PDB entry 6YPR | X-ray diffraction, 1.26 A resolution | chain AAA

== Chain AAA ==
Protein: Histidine triad nucleotide-binding protein 2, mitochondrial
Organism: Homo sapiens
Notes: EC 3.-.-.-
UniProtKB: Q9BX68 (HINT2_HUMAN); residues 1-163 here = UniProt positions 1-163
Sequence (163 residues; row label = number of the first residue in the row):
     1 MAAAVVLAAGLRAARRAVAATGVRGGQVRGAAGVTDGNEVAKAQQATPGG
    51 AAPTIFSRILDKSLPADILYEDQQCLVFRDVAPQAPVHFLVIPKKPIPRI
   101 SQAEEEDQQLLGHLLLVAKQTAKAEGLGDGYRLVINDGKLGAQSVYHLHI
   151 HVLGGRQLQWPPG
Unresolved in the structure: 1-67
Swiss-Prot annotation at these positions:
  - motif: H147 to H151 (Histidine triad motif)
  - active site: H149 (Tele-AMP-histidine intermediate)
  - binding site (AMP): S63, D80, N136, A142 to V145, H149 to H151
  - modified residue (N6-acetyllysine): K119, K139
  - mutagenesis: H149 (H149A: Loss of adenosine phosphoramidase activity)

== Overview ==
UniProt lists active-site residue H149, 10 AMP-binding residues and one mutagenesis site.
Chain AAA is Histidine triad nucleotide-binding protein 2, mitochondrial (Homo sapiens); the structure, Human
histidine triad nucleotide-binding protein 2 (hHINT2) refined to 1.26 A in H32 space group, was determined by
X-ray diffraction (same publication as 6YVP, 6YI0, 6YPX, 6YQD and 6YQM).
